Entry 7XFL (electron microscopy, 2.80 A resolution); this record covers chains A and I of the 10 polymer chains in the assembly.

== Chain A ==
Protein: Histone H3.2
Source organism: Xenopus laevis
Reference sequence: P84233 (H32_XENLA); residues 0-135 here correspond to UniProt positions 1-136 (UniProt number = residue number + 1)
Chain sequence (136 residues; row label = number of the first residue in the row; numbering starts at 0):
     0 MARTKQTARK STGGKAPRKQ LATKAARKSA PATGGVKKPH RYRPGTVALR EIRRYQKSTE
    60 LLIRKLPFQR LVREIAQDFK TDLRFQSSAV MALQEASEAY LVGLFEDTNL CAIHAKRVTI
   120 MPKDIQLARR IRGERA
Disordered / not traced: 0-37, 134-135
UniProt features mapped onto this chain:
  - modified residue: Arg2 (Asymmetric dimethylarginine), Thr3 (Phosphothreonine), Lys4 (Allysine), Gln5 (5-glutamyl dopamine), Thr6 (Phosphothreonine), Arg8 (Citrulline), Lys9 (N6,N6,N6-trimethyllysine), Ser10 (ADP-ribosylserine), Thr11 (Phosphothreonine), Lys14 (N6-(2-hydroxyisobutyryl)lysine), Arg17 (Asymmetric dimethylarginine), Lys18 (N6-(2-hydroxyisobutyryl)lysine), Lys23 (N6-(2-hydroxyisobutyryl)lysine), Arg26 (Citrulline), Lys27 (N6,N6,N6-trimethyllysine), Ser28 (ADP-ribosylserine), Lys36 (N6,N6,N6-trimethyllysine), Lys37 (N6-methyllysine), Tyr41 (Phosphotyrosine), Lys56 (N6,N6,N6-trimethyllysine) and 8 more in UniProt
  - lipidation: Cys110 (S-palmitoyl cysteine)

== Chain I ==
Molecule: 152-nt DNA strand
Source organism: Xenopus laevis
Sequence (152 nucleotides; each row starts with the number of its first residue; numbers below 1 keep their minus sign (DA-77 is residue -77)):
   -77 ATGCACAGGA TGTATATATC TGACICGTGC CTGGAGACTA GGGAGTAATC CCCTTGGCGG
   -17 TTAAAACGCG GGGGACAGCG CGTACGTGCG TTTAAGCGGT GCTAGAGCTG TCTACGACCA
    43 ATTGAGCGGC CTCGGCACCG GGATTCTCCA GG
Disordered / not traced: -77 to -62, 73-74

== How chain A and chain I interact ==
Residue-residue contacts (24; chain A residue first):
  Arg40(A) with DG-8(I), base contact; DC71(I), phosphate contact
  Tyr41(A) with DC70(I), sugar contact
  Arg42(A) with DG-5(I), salt bridge to the phosphate; DC70(I), phosphate contact; DC71(I), salt bridge to the phosphate
  Pro43(A) with DG-5(I), phosphate contact
  Thr45(A) with DT69(I), phosphate contact; DC70(I), hydrogen bond to the phosphate
  Arg63(A) with DA-13(I), salt bridge to the phosphate
  Arg72(A) with DT-23(I), salt bridge to the phosphate
  Arg83(A) with DT-24(I), hydrogen bond to the base; DT-23(I), phosphate contact
  Phe84(A) with DT-24(I), phosphate contact; DT-23(I), hydrogen bond to the phosphate
  Gln85(A) with DT-24(I), phosphate contact
  Ser86(A) with DT-24(I), phosphate contact
  Lys115(A) with DA-3(I), phosphate contact
  Arg116(A) with DA-3(I), phosphate contact; DC-2(I), salt bridge to the phosphate
  Val117(A) with DA-3(I), hydrogen bond to the phosphate
  Thr118(A) with DA-3(I), hydrogen bond to the phosphate
  Met120(A) with DA-3(I), phosphate contact; DC-2(I), phosphate contact
Also at the interface, not in a pair above, chain A (18 interface residues in all): His39, Lys122
Also at the interface, not in a pair above, chain I (11 interface residues in all): DA-14

== In short ==
The interface between chain A and chain I involves 18 residues on one side and 11 on the other, with 5
hydrogen bonds and 5 salt bridges. Among the polar pairs are Arg83(A)-DT-24(I), Thr45(A)-DC70(I) and
Phe84(A)-DT-23(I).
Here chain A is Histone H3.2 and chain I is a 152-nt DNA strand, both from Xenopus laevis. Entry 7XFL
(Structure of nucleosome-AAG complex (A-53I, free state)) was determined by electron microscopy (same
publication as 7XFC, 7XFH, 7XFI, 7XFJ, 7XFM and 7XFN).
